Entry 9JHY (X-ray diffraction, 1.90 A resolution); this record covers chains C and A of the 3 polymer chains in the assembly.

== Chain C (and A) ==
Molecule: 3-hydroxyacyl-CoA dehydrogenase, NAD binding domain protein
Source organism: Faecalibacterium duncaniae (strain DSM 17677 / JCM 31915 / A2-165)
Notes: EC 1.1.1.157; chain A of this document is another copy of the same molecule, construct and numbering; everything in this record applies to it too
Reference sequence: C7H5K9 (C7H5K9_FAED2); numbering as in UniProt (aligned over 1-289)
Amino-acid sequence (290 residues; numbered 0 to 289; the number before each row is that of its first residue; numbering starts at 0):
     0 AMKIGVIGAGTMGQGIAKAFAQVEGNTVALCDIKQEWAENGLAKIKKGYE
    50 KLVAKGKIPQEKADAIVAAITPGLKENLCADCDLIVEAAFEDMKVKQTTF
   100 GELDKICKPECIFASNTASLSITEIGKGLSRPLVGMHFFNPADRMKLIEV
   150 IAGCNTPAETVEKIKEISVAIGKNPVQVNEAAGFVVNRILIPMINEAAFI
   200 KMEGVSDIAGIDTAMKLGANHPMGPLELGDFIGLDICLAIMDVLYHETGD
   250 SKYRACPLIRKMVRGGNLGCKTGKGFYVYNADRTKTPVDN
Differences from the reference sequence: expression tag (0); engineered mutation Ala117 (Ser in C7H5K9); conflict Asn289 (Gln in C7H5K9)
Reported in the primary citation:
  - binding site for acetoacetyl-coenzyme A: Lys54, Lys56, Arg143
  - catalytic residues: His136 (proposed by the authors, not directly observed)

== How chain C and chain A interact ==
Contacting residue pairs - 70 pairs, chain C then chain A:
  Met144(C) - Leu216(A)
  Met144(C) - Gly217(A)
  Leu146(C) - Ala213(A)
  Leu146(C) - Leu216(A)
  Leu146(C) - Gly217(A)
  Asn173(C) - Leu216(A)
  Val175(C) - Ser205(A)
  Val175(C) - Gly209(A)
  Gln176(C) - Val204(A)
  Gln176(C) - Ser205(A)  hydrogen bond (backbone-side chain)
  Val177(C) - Val204(A)
  Asn178(C) - Gly203(A)  hydrogen bond (side chain-backbone)
  Asn178(C) - Val204(A)  hydrogen bond (backbone-backbone)
  Ala180(C) - Val204(A)  hydrophobic
  Phe183(C) - Val204(A)
  Val184(C) - Ser205(A)
  Val184(C) - Ile210(A)  hydrophobic
  Val185(C) - Ala213(A)
  Val185(C) - Met214(A)  hydrophobic
  Arg187(C) - Glu195(A)  salt bridge
  Arg187(C) - Ile199(A)
  Arg187(C) - Glu202(A)  salt bridge
  Arg187(C) - Val204(A)
  Ile188(C) - Met192(A)  hydrophobic
  Ile188(C) - Ala196(A)  hydrophobic
  Ile188(C) - Ile199(A)  hydrophobic
  Ile188(C) - Met214(A)  hydrophobic
  Met192(C) - Ile188(A)  hydrophobic
  Met192(C) - Met192(A)  hydrophobic
  Glu195(C) - Arg187(A)  salt bridge
  Glu195(C) - Lys251(A)  salt bridge
  Glu195(C) - Tyr252(A)  hydrogen bond
  Ala196(C) - Ile188(A)  hydrophobic
  Phe198(C) - Arg187(A)
  Phe198(C) - Lys251(A)
  Ile199(C) - Val184(A)  hydrophobic
  Ile199(C) - Arg187(A)
  Ile199(C) - Ile188(A)  hydrophobic
  Glu202(C) - Arg187(A)  salt bridge
  Gly203(C) - Asn178(A)  hydrogen bond (backbone-side chain)
  Val204(C) - Val177(A)
  Val204(C) - Asn178(A)  hydrogen bond (backbone-backbone)
  Val204(C) - Ala180(A)  hydrophobic
  Val204(C) - Arg187(A)
  Ser205(C) - Val175(A)
  Ser205(C) - Gln176(A)  hydrogen bond (side chain-backbone)
  Ser205(C) - Val184(A)
  Gly209(C) - Val175(A)
  Ile210(C) - Val184(A)  hydrophobic
  Thr212(C) - Val175(A)
  Ala213(C) - Leu146(A)
  Ala213(C) - Val184(A)  hydrophobic
  Ala213(C) - Val185(A)  hydrophobic
  Met214(C) - Val185(A)  hydrophobic
  Met214(C) - Ile188(A)  hydrophobic
  Leu216(C) - Met144(A)
  Leu216(C) - Leu146(A)  hydrophobic
  Leu216(C) - Asn173(A)
  Gly217(C) - Met144(A)
  Gly217(C) - Leu146(A)
  Asn219(C) - Pro221(A)
  His220(C) - His220(A)
  Pro221(C) - Asn219(A)
  Asp249(C) - Arg253(A)  salt bridge
  Lys251(C) - Glu195(A)  salt bridge
  Lys251(C) - Phe198(A)
  Lys251(C) - Lys251(A)
  Lys251(C) - Arg253(A)
  Tyr252(C) - Glu195(A)  hydrogen bond
  Arg253(C) - Asp249(A)  salt bridge
Other interface residues (no listed pair), chain C (41 interface residues in all): Phe138, Lys145, Leu189, Ala218, Pro224
Other interface residues (no listed pair), chain A (42 interface residues in all): Phe138, Lys145, Phe183, Leu189, Asp206, Thr212, Ala218, Pro224

== Summary ==
41 residues of chain C face 42 of chain A across their interface, with 8 hydrogen bonds and 8 salt bridges.
Polar contacts include Arg187(C)-Glu195(A), Arg187(C)-Glu202(A) and Glu195(C)-Lys251(A). From the paper: the
catalytic residue His136(C); a binding site for acetoacetyl-coenzyme A at Lys54(C), Lys56(C) and Arg143(C).
Both chains are 3-hydroxyacyl-CoA dehydrogenase, NAD binding domain protein (Faecalibacterium duncaniae
(strain DSM 17677 / JCM 31915 / A2-165)). Entry 9JHY (3-Hydroxybutyryl-CoA dehydrogenase mutant (S117A) with
acetoacetyl CoA) was determined by X-ray diffraction, deposited together with 9JHE, 9JHZ and 9JI0.
